8ZC6 - chains C and N of the 18 polymer chains in the assembly; structure by electron microscopy, 6.85 A resolution (low resolution: residue-level contacts below are approximate; hydrogen-bond / salt-bridge calls are withheld).

[Chain C]
Name: Spike glycoprotein
From: Severe acute respiratory syndrome coronavirus 2
UniProt: P0DTC2 (SPIKE_SARS2); aligned to UniProt positions 14-1202 over residues 17-1211 (the alignment contains insertions or deletions, so no single offset holds)
Sequence (1238 residues; each row starts with the number of its first residue; note: 6 numbers in that range are skipped by the numbering (no residue carries them; nothing is unmodelled there)):
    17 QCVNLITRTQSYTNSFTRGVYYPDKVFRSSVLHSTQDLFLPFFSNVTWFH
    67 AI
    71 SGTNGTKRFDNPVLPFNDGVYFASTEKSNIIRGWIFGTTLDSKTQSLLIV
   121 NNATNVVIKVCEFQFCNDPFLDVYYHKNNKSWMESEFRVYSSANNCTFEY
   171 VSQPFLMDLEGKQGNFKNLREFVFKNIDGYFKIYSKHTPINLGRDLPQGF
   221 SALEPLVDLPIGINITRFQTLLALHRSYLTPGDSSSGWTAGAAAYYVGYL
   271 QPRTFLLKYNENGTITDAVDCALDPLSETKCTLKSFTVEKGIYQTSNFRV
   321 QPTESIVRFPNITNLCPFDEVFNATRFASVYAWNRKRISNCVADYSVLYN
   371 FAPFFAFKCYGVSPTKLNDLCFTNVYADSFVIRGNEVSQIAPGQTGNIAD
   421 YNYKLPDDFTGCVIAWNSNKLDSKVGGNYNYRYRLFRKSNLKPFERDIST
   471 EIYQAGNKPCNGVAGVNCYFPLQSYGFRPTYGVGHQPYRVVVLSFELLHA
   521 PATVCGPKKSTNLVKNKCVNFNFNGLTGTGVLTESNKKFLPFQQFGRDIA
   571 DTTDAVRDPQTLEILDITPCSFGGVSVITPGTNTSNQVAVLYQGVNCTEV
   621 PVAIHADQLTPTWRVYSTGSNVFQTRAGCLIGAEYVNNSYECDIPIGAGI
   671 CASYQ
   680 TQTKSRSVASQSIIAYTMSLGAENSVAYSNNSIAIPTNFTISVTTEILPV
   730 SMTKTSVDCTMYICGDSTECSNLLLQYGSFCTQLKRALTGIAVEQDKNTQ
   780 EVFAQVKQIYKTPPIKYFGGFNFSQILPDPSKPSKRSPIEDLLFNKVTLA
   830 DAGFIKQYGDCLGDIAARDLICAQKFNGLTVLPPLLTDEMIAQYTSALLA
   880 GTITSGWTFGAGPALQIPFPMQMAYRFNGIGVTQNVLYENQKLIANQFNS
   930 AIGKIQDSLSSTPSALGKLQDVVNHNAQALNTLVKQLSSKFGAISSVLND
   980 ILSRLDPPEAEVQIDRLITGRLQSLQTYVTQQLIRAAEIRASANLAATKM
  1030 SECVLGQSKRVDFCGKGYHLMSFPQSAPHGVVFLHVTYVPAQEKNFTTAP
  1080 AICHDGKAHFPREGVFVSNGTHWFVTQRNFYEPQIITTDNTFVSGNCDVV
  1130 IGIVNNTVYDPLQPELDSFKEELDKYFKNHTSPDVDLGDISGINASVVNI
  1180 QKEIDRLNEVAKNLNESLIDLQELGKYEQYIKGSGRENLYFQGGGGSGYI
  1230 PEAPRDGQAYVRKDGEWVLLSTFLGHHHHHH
Disordered / not traced: 17-26, 71-81, 96-99, 143-153, 161-167, 177-186, 211-214, 246-261, 621-640, 680-690, 828-855, 1148-1260
Differences from the reference sequence: variant I22 (Thr19 in P0DTC2), S27 (Ala in P0DTC2), D142 (Gly in P0DTC2), G213 (Val in P0DTC2), D339 (Gly in P0DTC2), F371 (Ser in P0DTC2), P373 (Ser in P0DTC2), F375 (Ser in P0DTC2), A376 (Thr in P0DTC2), N405 (Asp in P0DTC2), S408 (Arg in P0DTC2), N417 (Lys in P0DTC2), K440 (Asn in P0DTC2), R452 (Leu in P0DTC2), N477 (Ser in P0DTC2), K478 (Thr in P0DTC2), A484 (Glu in P0DTC2), V486 (Phe in P0DTC2), R498 (Gln in P0DTC2), Y501 (Asn in P0DTC2), H505 (Tyr in P0DTC2), G614 (Asp in P0DTC2), Y655 (His in P0DTC2), K683 (Asn679 in P0DTC2), K764 (Asn in P0DTC2), Y796 (Asp in P0DTC2), H954 (Gln in P0DTC2), K969 (Asn in P0DTC2); engineered mutation P817 (Phe in P0DTC2), P892 (Ala in P0DTC2), P899 (Ala in P0DTC2), P942 (Ala in P0DTC2), P986 (Lys in P0DTC2), P987 (Val in P0DTC2); expression tag (1212-1260)
UniProt features mapped onto this chain:
  - glycosylation: N20 (N-linked (GlcNAc...) (complex) asparagine)
Cystine bridges: C291-C301, C336-C361, C379-C432, C391-C525, C480-C488, C538-C590, C617-C649, C662-C671, C738-C760, C743-C749, C1032-C1043, C1082-C1126
Covalently attached groups: N-acetylglucosamine (NAG) linked to N709, N717, N801, N1098

[Chain N]
Name: Light chain of D1F6 Fab
From: Homo sapiens
Notes: antibody fragment or engineered binder
Sequence (223 residues; each row starts with the number of its first residue):
     1 QPVLTQPPSASGPPGQSVSISCSGSRSNIGTNFVYWYQQLPGAAPKLLIY
    51 KNDQRPSGVPERFFGSKSGTSASLAISGLRSEDEVDYYCAAWDDSLSGHV
   101 FGAGTKVTVLGTKLTVLGQPKAAPSVTLFPPSSEELQANKATLVCLISDF
   151 YPGAVTVAWKADSSPVKAGVETTTPSKQSNNKYAASSYLSLTPEQWKSHR
   201 SYSCQVTHEGSTVEKTVAPTECS
Disordered / not traced: 1, 111-117, 222-223
Cystine bridges: C22-C89, C145-C204

[Chain C / chain N interface]
Contacting residue pairs (9; chain C residue first):
  I472(C) - T31(N)
  N481(C) - R26(N)
  G482(C) - R26(N)
  G482(C) - G30(N)
  G482(C) - T31(N)
  V483(C) - G30(N)
  A484(C) - G30(N)
  A484(C) - K67(N)
  V486(C) - S68(N)
Other interface residues (no listed pair), chain C (7 interface residues in all): F490
Other interface residues (no listed pair), chain N (6 interface residues in all): G69

[Summary]
The interface between chain C and chain N involves 7 residues on one side and 6 on the other.
N-acetylglucosamine is covalently linked to N709(C), N717(C), N801(C) and N1098(C).
Here chain C is Spike glycoprotein (Severe acute respiratory syndrome coronavirus 2) and chain N is Light
chain of D1F6 Fab (Homo sapiens). Entry 8ZC6 (SARS-CoV-2 Omicron BA.4 spike trimer (6P) in complex with D1F6
Fab, head-to-head aggregate) was determined by electron microscopy (same publication as 8ZBY, 8ZBZ, 8ZC0,
8ZC1, 8ZC2, 8ZC3, 8ZC4 and 8ZC5).
